Entry 8W8A (electron microscopy, 2.80 A resolution); this record covers chains B and N of the 5 polymer chains in the assembly.

[Chain B]
Name: Guanine nucleotide-binding protein G(I)/G(S)/G(T) subunit beta-1
Organism: Homo sapiens
UniProtKB: P62873 (GBB1_HUMAN); residue numbers follow UniProt; this construct covers 2-340
Chain sequence (345 residues; row label = number of the first residue in the row; numbers below 1 keep their minus sign (Met-4 is residue -4)):
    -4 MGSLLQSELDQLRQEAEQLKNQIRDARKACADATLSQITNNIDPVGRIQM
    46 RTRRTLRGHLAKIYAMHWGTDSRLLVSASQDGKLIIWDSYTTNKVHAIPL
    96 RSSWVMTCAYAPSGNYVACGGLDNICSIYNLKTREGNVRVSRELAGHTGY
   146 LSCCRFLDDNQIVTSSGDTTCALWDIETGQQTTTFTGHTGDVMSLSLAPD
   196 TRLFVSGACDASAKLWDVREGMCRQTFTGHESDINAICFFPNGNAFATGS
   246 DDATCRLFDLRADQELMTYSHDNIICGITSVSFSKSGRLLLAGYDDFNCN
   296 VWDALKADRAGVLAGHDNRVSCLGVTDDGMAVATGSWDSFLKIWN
Not modelled in the structure: -4 to 2
Sequence notes: initiating methionine (-4); expression tag (-3 to 1)
Swiss-Prot annotation at these positions:
  - modified residue: Ser2 (N-acetylserine), His266 (Phosphohistidine)
  - natural variant: Leu30 (L30F: In MRD42; uncertain significance), Arg52 (R52G: In MRD42), Gly64 (G64V: In MRD42), Asp76 (D76E: In MRD42; D76G: In MRD42), Gly77 (G77S: In MRD42), Lys78 (K78R: In MRD42), Ile80 (I80N: In MRD42; I80T: In MRD42), His91 (H91R: In MRD42; uncertain significance), Ala92 (A92T: In MRD42), Pro94 (P94S: In MRD42), Leu95 (L95P: In MRD42), Arg96 (R96L: In MRD42), 5 further natural variant entries in UniProt

[Chain N]
Name: Nanobody35
Organism: Lama glama
Notes: antibody fragment or engineered binder
Chain sequence (139 residues; row label = number of the first residue in the row; numbering starts at 0):
     0 MQVQLQESGGGLVQPGGSLRLSCAASGFTFSNYKMNWVRQAPGKGLEWVS
    50 DISQSGASISYTGSVKGRFTISRDNAKNTLYLQMNSLKPEDTAVYYCARC
   100 PAPFTRDCFDVTSTTYAYRGQGTQVTVSSHHHHHHEPEA
Not modelled in the structure: 0, 128-138
Disulfides: Cys22-Cys96, Cys99-Cys107

[Chain B / chain N interface]
Residue-residue contacts - 22 pairs, chain B then chain N:
  Arg8(B) with Gln120(N)
  Lys15(B) with Gln1(N)
  Thr184(B) with Thr114(N)
  Cys204(B) with Ala116(N); Tyr117(N), hydrogen bond (backbone-side chain)
  Asp205(B) with Ala116(N); Tyr117(N)
  Ala206(B) with Tyr117(N)
  Thr223(B) with Gln1(N)
  His225(B) with Val2(N)
  Glu226(B) with Val2(N); Gly26(N); Phe27(N); Tyr32(N), hydrogen bond; Arg98(N), hydrogen bond (backbone-side chain)
  Ser227(B) with Pro100(N), hydrogen bond (side chain-backbone); Ala101(N); Tyr117(N), hydrogen bond (backbone-side chain)
  Asp228(B) with Tyr117(N), hydrogen bond
  Asp246(B) with Pro102(N)
  Asp247(B) with Tyr32(N)
  Ile270(B) with Phe103(N)
Also at the interface, not in a pair above, chain N (15 interface residues in all): Thr28

[Overview]
Chain B and chain N form an interface of 14 and 15 residues respectively, with 6 hydrogen bonds. Polar
contacts include Cys204(B)-Tyr117(N), Glu226(B)-Tyr32(N) and Glu226(B)-Arg98(N).
Chain B is Guanine nucleotide-binding protein G(I)/G(S)/G(T) subunit beta-1 (Homo sapiens) and chain N is
Nanobody35 (Lama glama); the structure, Cryo-EM structure of the RO5256390-TAAR1 complex, was determined by
electron microscopy together with 8W87, 8W88 and 8W89 from the same study.
